PDB entry 2CEL | X-ray diffraction, 2.00 A resolution | chain A

# Chain A
Protein: 1,4-beta-D-glucan cellobiohydrolase I
Organism: Hypocrea jecorina
Notes: EC 3.2.1.91; fragment: catalytic domain, residues 1 - 434
UniProtKB: P62694 (GUX1_TRIRE); residues 2-434 here correspond to UniProt positions 19-451 (UniProt number = residue number + 17)
Chain sequence (434 residues; numbered 1 to 434; the number before each row is that of its first residue):
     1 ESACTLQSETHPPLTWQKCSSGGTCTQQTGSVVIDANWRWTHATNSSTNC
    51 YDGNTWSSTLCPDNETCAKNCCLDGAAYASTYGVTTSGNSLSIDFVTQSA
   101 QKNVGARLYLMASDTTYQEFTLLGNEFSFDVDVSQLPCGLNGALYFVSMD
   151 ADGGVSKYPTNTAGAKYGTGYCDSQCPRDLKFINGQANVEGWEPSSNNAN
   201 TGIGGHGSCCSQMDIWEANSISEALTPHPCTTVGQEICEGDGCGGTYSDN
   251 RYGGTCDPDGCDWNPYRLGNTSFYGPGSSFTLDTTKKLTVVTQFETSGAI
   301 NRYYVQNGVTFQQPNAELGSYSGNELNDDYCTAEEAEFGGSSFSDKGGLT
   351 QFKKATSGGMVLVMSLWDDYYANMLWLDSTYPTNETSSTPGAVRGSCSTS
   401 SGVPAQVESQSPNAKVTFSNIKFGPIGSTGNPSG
Cystine bridges: Cys4-Cys72, Cys19-Cys25, Cys50-Cys71, Cys61-Cys67, Cys138-Cys397, Cys172-Cys210, Cys176-Cys209, Cys230-Cys256, Cys238-Cys243, Cys261-Cys331
Covalently attached groups: N-acetylglucosamine (NAG) linked to Asn270
Modified positions: Glu1 (pyroglutamic acid; PCA)
Sequence notes: cloning artifact (94); engineered mutation Gln212 (Glu229 in P62694)
Metal / ion sites: Ca2+ site 1: Glu295, Glu325 (shared with 2 residues of chain B)
UniProt features mapped onto this chain:
  - active site: Glu217 (Proton donor/acceptor)
  - site: Asn64 (Not glycosylated)
  - glycosylation (N-linked (GlcNAc) asparagine): Asn45, Asn270, Asn384

# Summary
N-acetylglucosamine is covalently linked to Asn270. Glu295 and Glu325 coordinate Ca2+ site 1. UniProt lists
active-site residue Glu217.
Chain A is 1,4-beta-D-glucan cellobiohydrolase I (Hypocrea jecorina); the structure, Active-site mutant E212Q,
was determined by X-ray diffraction together with 3CEL and 4CEL from the same study.
